PDB entry 4EF4 | X-ray diffraction, 2.15 A resolution | chains A and B

Chain A (and B):
Molecule: Transmembrane protein 173
Source organism: Homo sapiens
Notes: fragment: c-terminal domain; chain B of this document is another copy of the same molecule, construct and numbering; everything in this record applies to it too
Reference sequence: Q86WV6 (TM173_HUMAN); residues 139-379 here = UniProt positions 139-379
Amino-acid sequence (265 residues; each row starts with the number of its first residue):
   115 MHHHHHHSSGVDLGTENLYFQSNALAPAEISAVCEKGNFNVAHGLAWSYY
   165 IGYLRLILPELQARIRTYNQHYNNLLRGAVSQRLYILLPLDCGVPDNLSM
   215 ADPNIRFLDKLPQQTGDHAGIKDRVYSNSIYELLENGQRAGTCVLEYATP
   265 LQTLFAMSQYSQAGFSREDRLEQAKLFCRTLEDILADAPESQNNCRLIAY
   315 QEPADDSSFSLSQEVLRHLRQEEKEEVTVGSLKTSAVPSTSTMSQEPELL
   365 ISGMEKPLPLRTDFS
Unresolved in the structure: 115-151, 229-237, 318-322, 344-379 (chain B: 115-151, 229-240, 319-321, 344-379)
Construct notes: expression tag (115-138)
Swiss-Prot annotation at these positions:
  - region: Glu340 to Ser379 (C-terminal tail (CTT))
  - motif: Leu363 to Ser366 (pLxIS motif)
  - binding site (2',3'-cGAMP): Ser162, Tyr167, Arg238, Thr263
  - binding site (3',3'-c-di-GMP): Ser162, Tyr167, Arg238 to Ser241, Thr263
  - binding site (2',3'-cUAMP): Tyr167, Arg238, Thr263
  - modified residue: Thr229 (Phosphothreonine), Ser241 (Phosphoserine), Thr354 (Phosphothreonine), Ser355 (Phosphoserine), Thr356 (Phosphothreonine), Ser358 (Phosphoserine), Ser366 (Phosphoserine)
  - cross-link (Glycyl lysine isopeptide (Lys-Gly)): Lys150 (interchain with G-Cter in ubiquitin), Lys236 (interchain with G-Cter in ubiquitin), Lys338 (interchain with G-Cter in SUMO)
Ion coordination: Ca2+: Asp205, Glu316
Residues lining bound ligands: c-di-GMP (C2E; 9,9'-[(2R,3R,3aS,5S,7aR,9R,10R,10aS,12S,14aR)-3,5,10,12-tetrahydroxy-5,12-dioxidooctahydro-2H,7H-difuro[3,2-d:3',2'-j][1,3,7,9,2,8]tetraoxadiphosphacyclododecine-2,9-diyl]bis(2-amino-1,9-dihydro-6H-purin-6-one)): Ser162, Tyr163, Gly166, Tyr167, Tyr240, Glu260, Thr263, Pro264, Thr267
From the paper describing this entry:
  - binding site for c-di-GMP: Ser162, Tyr163, Tyr167, Ser241, Glu260, Tyr261, Thr263, Thr267
  - conformationally variable residues (loop rearrangement, order/disorder transition, side-chain flip): Phe221 to Gln227, Arg238, Val239, Tyr240, Ser241 to Tyr245, Ala302 to Asn307
  - mutagenesis - V155R, W161A, Y164A, Y167S: decreased expression
  - mutagenesis - V155R, G158L, W161A, Y164A, I165R: abolished signaling
  - mutagenesis - G158L: decreased signaling in response to IFN-beta-Luc
  - mutagenesis - G158L, S162E, S162Y, I165R: abolished binding to c-di-GMP
  - mutagenesis - K150A, K150L, K150R, G158L: unchanged binding to TBK1
  - mutagenesis - K150A, K150L, K150R: unchanged signaling in response to IFN-beta-Luc
  - mutagenesis - K150A, K150L, K150R, Y240A, Y240F, Y240H, Y240W, S358A: unchanged binding to c-di-GMP
  - mutagenesis - S358A: decreased binding to TBK1
  - mutagenesis - S162Y: decreased signaling in response to IFN-beta
  - mutagenesis - T263R (10-fold): increased binding to c-di-GMP
  - mutagenesis - T263R (8.20 +/- 0.553 uM): increased binding to c-di-AMP
  - mutagenesis - I200N: abolished expression
  - self-association interface (contacts with another copy of this molecule): Gly158, Ile165
  - mutagenesis - G158L: decreased stability
  - mutagenesis - K150R: unchanged binding to STING-HA
  - mutagenesis - K150R: unchanged signaling

Chain A / chain B interface:
Residue-residue contacts (38):
  Phe153(A) - His157(B)  hydrogen bond (backbone-side chain)
  Phe153(A) - Trp161(B)
  Val155(A) - Gly158(B)
  Val155(A) - Trp161(B)  hydrophobic
  His157(A) - Phe153(B)
  Gly158(A) - Val155(B)
  Gly158(A) - Leu159(B)
  Leu159(A) - Gly158(B)
  Leu159(A) - Ser162(B)
  Trp161(A) - Phe153(B)
  Trp161(A) - Val155(B)
  Trp161(A) - Met271(B)  hydrophobic
  Trp161(A) - Tyr274(B)  hydrophobic
  Trp161(A) - Ala277(B)  hydrophobic
  Ser162(A) - Leu159(B)
  Tyr164(A) - Tyr274(B)  hydrogen bond
  Ile165(A) - Thr267(B)
  Ile165(A) - Ala270(B)  hydrophobic
  Ile165(A) - Met271(B)  hydrophobic
  Arg169(A) - Ala270(B)
  Ala270(A) - Ile165(B)  hydrophobic
  Ala270(A) - Arg169(B)
  Met271(A) - Trp161(B)  hydrophobic
  Met271(A) - Ile165(B)  hydrophobic
  Tyr274(A) - Trp161(B)  hydrophobic
  Tyr274(A) - Tyr164(B)  hydrogen bond
  Tyr274(A) - Arg169(B)
  Tyr274(A) - Asp301(B)
  Tyr274(A) - Ala302(B)
  Tyr274(A) - Pro303(B)
  Gln276(A) - Asp301(B)
  Gln276(A) - Pro303(B)
  Ala277(A) - Trp161(B)  hydrophobic
  Asp301(A) - Tyr274(B)
  Asp301(A) - Gln276(B)
  Ala302(A) - Tyr274(B)
  Pro303(A) - Tyr274(B)
  Pro303(A) - Gln276(B)
Interface residues without a listed pair, chain A (20 interface residues in all): Asn152, Thr267
Interface residues without a listed pair, chain B (21 interface residues in all): Asn152, Asn154
Interface features reported in the paper:
  - hot spots on chain A (mutagenesis) - G158L: decreased binding to another copy of this molecule

In short:
The interface between chain A and chain B involves 20 residues on one side and 21 on the other, with 3
hydrogen bonds. Polar pairs include Phe153(A)-His157(B) and Tyr164(A)-Tyr274(B). The paper reports a binding
site for c-di-GMP at Ser162(A), Tyr163(A) and Tyr167(A) among others; V155R, G158L and W161A of chain A, among
others, abolish signaling; 18 substitutions were tested in all.
Chain A and chain B are both Transmembrane protein 173 (Homo sapiens); the structure, Crystal structure of
STING CTD complex with c-di-GMP, was determined by X-ray diffraction together with 4EF5 from the same study.
